Entry 8IUK (electron microscopy, 2.67 A resolution); this record covers chains B and N of the 6 polymer chains in the assembly.

Chain B:
Protein: Guanine nucleotide-binding protein G(I)/G(S)/G(T) subunit beta-1
From: Homo sapiens
UniProtKB: P62873 (GBB1_HUMAN); residues 7-345 here correspond to UniProt positions 2-340 (UniProt number = residue number - 5)
Amino-acid sequence (343 residues; numbered 3 to 345; the number before each row is that of its first residue):
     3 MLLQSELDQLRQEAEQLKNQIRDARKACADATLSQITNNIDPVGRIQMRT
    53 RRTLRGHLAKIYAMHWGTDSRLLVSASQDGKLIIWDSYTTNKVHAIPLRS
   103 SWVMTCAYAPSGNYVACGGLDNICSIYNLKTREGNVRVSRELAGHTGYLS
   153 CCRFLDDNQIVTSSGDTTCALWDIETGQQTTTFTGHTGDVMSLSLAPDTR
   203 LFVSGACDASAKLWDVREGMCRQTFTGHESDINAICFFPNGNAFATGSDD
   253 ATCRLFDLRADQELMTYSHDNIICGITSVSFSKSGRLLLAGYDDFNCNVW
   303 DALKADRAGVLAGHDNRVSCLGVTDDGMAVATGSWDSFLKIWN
Unresolved in the structure: 3-7
Differences from the reference sequence: initiating methionine (3); expression tag (4-6)
UniProt features mapped onto this chain:
  - modified residue: Ser7 (N-acetylserine), His271 (Phosphohistidine)

Chain N:
Protein: nanobody Nb35
From: Lama glama
Notes: antibody fragment or engineered binder
Amino-acid sequence (150 residues; each row starts with the number of its first residue; numbers below 1 keep their minus sign (Met-21 is residue -21)):
   -21 MKYLLPTAAAGLLLLAAQPAMAQVQLQESGGGLVQPGGSLRLSCAASGFT
    29 FSNYKMNWVRQAPGKGLEWVSDISQSGASISYTGSVKGRFTISRDNAKNT
    79 LYLQMNSLKPEDTAVYYCARCPAPFTRDCFDVTSTTYAYRGQGTQVTVSS
Unresolved in the structure: -21 to 0
Disulfides: Cys22-Cys96, Cys99-Cys107

Chain B / chain N interface:
Pairs across the interface - 22 pairs, chain B then chain N:
  Arg13(B) with Gln120(N)
  Thr189(B) with Thr114(N)
  Cys209(B) with Tyr117(N), hydrogen bond (backbone-side chain)
  Asp210(B) with Tyr117(N)
  Ala211(B) with Tyr117(N), hydrogen bond (backbone-side chain)
  Thr228(B) with Gln1(N)
  His230(B) with Val2(N)
  Glu231(B) with Val2(N); Gly26(N); Phe27(N); Thr28(N); Tyr32(N); Arg98(N), hydrogen bond (backbone-side chain)
  Ser232(B) with Tyr32(N); Pro100(N); Tyr117(N), hydrogen bond (backbone-side chain)
  Asp233(B) with Pro100(N); Tyr117(N), hydrogen bond
  Asp251(B) with Ala101(N); Pro102(N)
  Asp252(B) with Tyr32(N), hydrogen bond; Pro102(N)
Also at the interface, not in a pair above, chain B (14 interface residues in all): Lys20, Arg24
Also at the interface, not in a pair above, chain N (14 interface residues in all): Ala116

Overview:
Chain B and chain N each contribute 14 residues to their interface; the contacts include 6 hydrogen bonds.
Polar pairs include Cys209(B)-Tyr117(N), Ala211(B)-Tyr117(N) and Glu231(B)-Arg98(N).
Chain B is Guanine nucleotide-binding protein G(I)/G(S)/G(T) subunit beta-1 (Homo sapiens) and chain N is
nanobody Nb35 (Lama glama); the structure, Cryo-EM structure of the PGF2-alpha-bound human PTGFR-Gq complex,
was determined by electron microscopy together with 8IUL and 8IUM from the same study.
